PDB entry 8GYA | X-ray diffraction, 2.00 A resolution | chain A

# Chain A
Molecule: Methyltransferase
Source organism: Alongshan virus
UniProt: A0A344X2I6 (A0A344X2I6_9FLAV); numbering as in UniProt (aligned over 42-313)
Chain sequence (277 residues; row label = number of the first residue in the row):
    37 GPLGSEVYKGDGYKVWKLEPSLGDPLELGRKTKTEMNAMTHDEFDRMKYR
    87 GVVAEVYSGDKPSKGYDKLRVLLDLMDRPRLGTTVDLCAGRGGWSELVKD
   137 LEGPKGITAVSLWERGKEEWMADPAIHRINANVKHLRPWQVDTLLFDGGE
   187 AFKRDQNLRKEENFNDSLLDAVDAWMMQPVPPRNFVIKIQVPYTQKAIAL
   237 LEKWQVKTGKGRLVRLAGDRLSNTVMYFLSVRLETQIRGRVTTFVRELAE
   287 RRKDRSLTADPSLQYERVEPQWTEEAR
Unresolved in the structure: 37, 86-94, 151-153, 295-313
Construct notes: expression tag (37-41)
Ligand contacts: sinefungin (SFG): Ser99, Gly101, Tyr102, Cys124, Ala125, Gly126, Arg127, Gly128, Gly129, Trp130, Ser147, Leu148, Glu154, Ala167, Asn168, Val169, Lys170, Asp183, Leu204
Reported in the primary citation:
  - binding site for sinefungin: Ser99, Gly129, Trp130, Leu148, Asn168, Val169, Asp183

# Summary
Chain A binds sinefungin. From the paper: a binding site for sinefungin at Ser99, Gly129 and Trp130 among
others.
Chain A is Methyltransferase (Alongshan virus); the structure, Crystal structure of Alongshan virus
methyltransferase bound to Sinefungin, was determined by X-ray diffraction together with 8GY4, 8GY9 and 8GYB
from the same study.
